9E1V - chains C and J of the 11 polymer chains in the assembly; structure by electron microscopy, 3.10 A resolution.

[Chain C]
Protein: Histone H2A type 1
From: Xenopus laevis
Reference sequence: P06897 (H2A1_XENLA); residues 0-129 here correspond to UniProt positions 1-130 (UniProt number = residue number + 1)
Chain sequence (130 residues; numbered 0 to 129; the number before each row is that of its first residue; numbering starts at 0):
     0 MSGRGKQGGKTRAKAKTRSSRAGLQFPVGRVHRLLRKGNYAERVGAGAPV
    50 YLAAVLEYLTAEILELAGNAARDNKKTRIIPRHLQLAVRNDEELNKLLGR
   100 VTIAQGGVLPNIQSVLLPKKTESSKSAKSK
Disordered / not traced: 0-9, 119-129
Differences from the reference sequence: conflict Arg99 (Gly100 in P06897), Ser123 (Ala124 in P06897)
Swiss-Prot annotation at these positions:
  - modified residue: Ser1 (N-acetylserine), Lys5 (N6-(2-hydroxyisobutyryl)lysine), Lys9 (N6-(2-hydroxyisobutyryl)lysine), Lys36 (N6-(2-hydroxyisobutyryl)lysine), Lys74 (N6-(2-hydroxyisobutyryl)lysine), Lys75 (N6-(2-hydroxyisobutyryl)lysine), Lys95 (N6-(2-hydroxyisobutyryl)lysine), Gln104 (N5-methylglutamine), Lys118 (N6-(2-hydroxyisobutyryl)lysine)
  - cross-link (Glycyl lysine isopeptide (Lys-Gly)): Lys13 (interchain with G-Cter in ubiquitin), Lys15 (interchain with G-Cter in ubiquitin), Lys119 (interchain with G-Cter in ubiquitin)

[Chain J]
Molecule: 152-nt DNA strand
From: Homo sapiens
Sequence (152 nucleotides; numbered -75 to 76; the number before each row is that of its first residue; numbers below 1 keep their minus sign (DC-75 is residue -75)):
   -75 CCCTGGAGAATCCCGGTGCCGAGGCCGCTCAATTGGTCGTAGACAGCTCT
   -25 AGCACCGCTTAAACGCACGTACGCGCTGTCCCCCGCGTTTTAACCGCCAA
    25 GGGGATTACTCCCTAGTCTCCAGGCACGTGTCAGATATATACATCCTGTG
    75 CA

[How chain C and chain J interact]
Pairs across the interface - 13 pairs, chain C then chain J:
  Arg11(C) with DT-43(J), hydrogen bond to the sugar
  Ala12(C) with DT-42(J), hydrogen bond to the phosphate
  Lys13(C) with DT-43(J), phosphate contact
  Ala14(C) with DA-44(J), phosphate contact; DT-43(J), phosphate contact
  Lys15(C) with DA-44(J), hydrogen bond to the phosphate; DT-43(J), hydrogen bond to the phosphate
  Thr16(C) with DA-44(J), sugar contact
  Arg17(C) with DA-44(J), salt bridge to the phosphate
  Arg20(C) with DT-43(J), salt bridge to the phosphate
  Arg29(C) with DA-45(J), phosphate contact
  Arg32(C) with DA-45(J), salt bridge to the phosphate
  Arg77(C) with DG-55(J), sugar contact
Interface residues without a listed pair, chain C (13 interface residues in all): Gly28, Arg42
Interface residues without a listed pair, chain J (6 interface residues in all): DT-36

[In short]
The interface between chain C and chain J involves 13 residues on one side and 6 on the other; the contacts
include 4 hydrogen bonds and 3 salt bridges. Polar contacts include Arg11(C)-DT-43(J), Ala12(C)-DT-42(J) and
Lys15(C)-DA-44(J).
Chain C is Histone H2A type 1 (Xenopus laevis) and chain J is a 152-nt DNA strand (Homo sapiens); the
structure, Snf2h bound nucleosome complex - ClassC2, was determined by electron microscopy, deposited together
with 9E1L, 9E1M, 9E1N, 9E1O, 9E1P, 9E1Q and 4 further entries.
